Entry 3R7B (X-ray diffraction, 1.80 A resolution); this record covers chains B and C of the 5 polymer chains in the assembly.

# Chain B
Protein: Caspase-2 subunit p12
Source organism: Homo sapiens
Notes: EC 3.4.22.55
Reference sequence: P42575 (CASP2_HUMAN); residue numbers follow UniProt; this construct covers 349-452
Chain sequence (112 residues; row label = number of the first residue in the row):
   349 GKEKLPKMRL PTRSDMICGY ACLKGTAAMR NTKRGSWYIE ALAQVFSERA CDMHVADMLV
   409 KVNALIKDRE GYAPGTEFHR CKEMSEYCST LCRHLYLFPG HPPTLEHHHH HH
Unresolved in the structure: 349-354, 424-425, 452-460
Construct notes: expression tag (453-460)
Curated features (UniProtKB/Swiss-Prot):
  - natural variant: Gln392 to Thr452 (deletion: In MRT80)
  - mutagenesis: Ala369 (A369T: Loss of function)
Reported in the primary citation:
  - conformationally variable residues: Tyr420
  - binding site for Peptide Inhibitor (ACE)DVAD-CHO: Thr380
  - mutagenesis - T380A, Y420A: decreased catalytic activity on Ac-VDVAD-AFC
  - mutagenesis - T380A/Y420A: abolished catalytic activity on pentapeptide substrate

# Chain C
Protein: Caspase-2 subunit p18
Source organism: Homo sapiens
Notes: EC 3.4.22.55
Reference sequence: P42575 (CASP2_HUMAN); numbering as in UniProt (aligned over 175-333)
Chain sequence (160 residues; each row starts with the number of its first residue):
   174 MQVKPCTPEF YQTHFQLAYR LQSRPRGLAL VLSNVHFTGE KELEFRSGGD VDHSTLVTLF
   234 KLLGYDVHVL CDQTAQEMQE KLQNFAQLPA HRVTDSCIVA LLSHGVEGAI YGVDGKLLQL
   294 QEVFQLFDNA NCPSLQNKPK MFFIQACRGD ETDRGVDQQD
Unresolved in the structure: 333
Construct notes: expression tag (174)
Curated features (UniProtKB/Swiss-Prot):
  - active site: His277, Cys320
  - mutagenesis: Cys320 (C320S: Loss of function)
Reported in the primary citation:
  - binding site for Peptide Inhibitor (ACE)DVAD-CHO: Cys320

# Chain B / chain C interface
Residue-residue contacts (12):
  Met356(B) - Gln331(C)
  Arg357(B) - Arg327(C)  hydrogen bond (side chain-backbone)
  Arg357(B) - Gly328(C)  hydrogen bond (side chain-backbone)
  Arg357(B) - Val329(C)
  Arg357(B) - Asp330(C)  salt bridge
  Leu358(B) - Gly328(C)
  Leu358(B) - Val329(C)  hydrogen bond (backbone-backbone)
  Leu358(B) - Gln331(C)
  Pro359(B) - Asp326(C)
  Thr360(B) - Asp326(C)  hydrogen bond
  Lys372(B) - Gln294(C)
  Lys415(B) - Asn310(C)  hydrogen bond

# Summary
7 residues of chain B and 8 residues of chain C are in contact; the contacts include 5 hydrogen bonds and 1
salt bridge. Polar pairs include Arg357(B)-Asp330(C), Arg357(B)-Arg327(C) and Arg357(B)-Gly328(C). The paper
reports a binding site for Peptide Inhibitor (ACE)DVAD-CHO at Thr380(B) and Cys320(C); T380A and Y420A of
chain B reduce catalytic activity on Ac-VDVAD-AFC.
Chain B is Caspase-2 subunit p12 and chain C is Caspase-2 subunit p18, both from Homo sapiens; the structure,
Caspase-2 bound to one copy of Ac-DVAD-CHO, was determined by X-ray diffraction together with 3R5J, 3R6G,
3R6L, 3R7N and 3R7S from the same study.
